Entry 7NZ3 (electron microscopy, 11.00 A resolution (very low resolution: no residue pairs are listed; an interface is given only as per-side residue counts)); this record covers chains A1 and K1 of the 24 polymer chains in the assembly.

[Chain A1]
Molecule: Chromosome partition protein MukB
Organism: Photorhabdus thracensis
UniProtKB: A0A0F7LRY2 (A0A0F7LRY2_9GAMM); numbering as in UniProt (aligned over 1-1482)
Chain sequence (1482 residues; row label = number of the first residue in the row):
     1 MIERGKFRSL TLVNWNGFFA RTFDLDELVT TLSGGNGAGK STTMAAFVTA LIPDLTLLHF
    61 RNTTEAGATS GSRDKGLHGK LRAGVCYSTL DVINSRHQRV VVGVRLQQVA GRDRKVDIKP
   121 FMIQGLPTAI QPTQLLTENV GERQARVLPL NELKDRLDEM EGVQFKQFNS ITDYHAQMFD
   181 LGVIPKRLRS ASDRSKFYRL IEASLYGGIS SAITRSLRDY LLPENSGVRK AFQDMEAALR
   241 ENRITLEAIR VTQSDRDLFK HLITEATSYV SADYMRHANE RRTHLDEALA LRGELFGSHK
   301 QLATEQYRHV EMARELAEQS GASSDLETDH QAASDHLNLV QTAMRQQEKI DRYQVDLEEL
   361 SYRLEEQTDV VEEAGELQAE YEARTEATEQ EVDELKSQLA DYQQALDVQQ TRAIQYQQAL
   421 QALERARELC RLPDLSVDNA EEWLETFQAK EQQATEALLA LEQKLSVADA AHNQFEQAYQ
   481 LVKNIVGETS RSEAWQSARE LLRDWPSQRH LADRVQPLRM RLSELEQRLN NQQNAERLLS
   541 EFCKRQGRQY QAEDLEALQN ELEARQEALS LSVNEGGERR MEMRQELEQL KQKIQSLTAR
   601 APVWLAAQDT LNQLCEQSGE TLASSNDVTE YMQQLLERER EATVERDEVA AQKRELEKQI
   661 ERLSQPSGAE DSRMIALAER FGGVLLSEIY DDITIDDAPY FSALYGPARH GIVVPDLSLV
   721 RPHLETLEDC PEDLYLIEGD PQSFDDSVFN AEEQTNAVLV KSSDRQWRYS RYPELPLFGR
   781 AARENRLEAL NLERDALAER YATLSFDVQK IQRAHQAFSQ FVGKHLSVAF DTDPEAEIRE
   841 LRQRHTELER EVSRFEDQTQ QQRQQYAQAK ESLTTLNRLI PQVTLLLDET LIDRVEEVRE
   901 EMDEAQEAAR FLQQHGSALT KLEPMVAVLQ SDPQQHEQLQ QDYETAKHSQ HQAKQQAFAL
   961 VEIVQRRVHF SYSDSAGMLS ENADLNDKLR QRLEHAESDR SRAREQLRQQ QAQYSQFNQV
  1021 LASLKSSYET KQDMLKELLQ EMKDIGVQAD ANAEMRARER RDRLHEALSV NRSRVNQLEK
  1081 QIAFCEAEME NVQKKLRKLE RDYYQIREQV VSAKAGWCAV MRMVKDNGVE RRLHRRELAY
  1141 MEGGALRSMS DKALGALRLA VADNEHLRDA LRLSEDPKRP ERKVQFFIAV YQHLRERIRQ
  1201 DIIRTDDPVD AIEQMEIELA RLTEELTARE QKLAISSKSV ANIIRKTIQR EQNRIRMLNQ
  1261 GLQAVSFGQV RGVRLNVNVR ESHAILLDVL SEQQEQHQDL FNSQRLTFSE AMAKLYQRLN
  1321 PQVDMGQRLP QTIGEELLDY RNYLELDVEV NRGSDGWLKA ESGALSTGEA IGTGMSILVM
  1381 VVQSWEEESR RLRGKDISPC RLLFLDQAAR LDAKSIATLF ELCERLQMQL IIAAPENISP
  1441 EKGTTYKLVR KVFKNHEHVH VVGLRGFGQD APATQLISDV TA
Unresolved in the structure: 1, 1469-1482
Sequence notes: engineered mutation Gln-1407 (Glu in A0A0F7LRY2)
Small-molecule neighbours:
  - ATP, molecule 1: Asn-16, Gly-35, Asn-36, Gly-37, Ala-38, Gly-39, Lys-40, Ser-41, Thr-42, Gly-76, Gly-79, Lys-80, Asp-1406, Gln-1407, Arg-1450
  - ATP, molecule 2: Gln-1269, Arg-1352, Gly-1363, Ala-1364, Leu-1365, Ser-1366, Thr-1367, Gly-1368, Glu-1369
From the paper describing this entry:
  - mutagenesis - E1407Q: decreased catalytic activity (citing earlier work)
  - mutagenesis - S1366R, D1406A: abolished growth

[Chain K1]
Molecule: matS2 DNA 80 b, oligo FBA769
Sequence (80 nucleotides; each row starts with the number of its first residue):
     1 CTCGCCTGTA AAGTAGGCAT TAGTTGTTCG TAGTGCTCGT CTGGCTCTGG ATTACCCGCC
    61 ACTGTTACAT TGTAACGGCA
Unresolved in the structure: 1-2

[Chain A1 / chain K1 interface]
At this resolution (11 A) residue pairs are not listed: 11 residues of chain A1 and 6 of chain K1 lie at the interface.

[In short]
11 residues of chain A1 face 6 of chain K1 across their interface. Ligands of chain A1: ATP. From the paper:
S1366R and D1406A of chain A1 abolish growth; E1407Q of chain A1 reduces catalytic activity.
Chain A1 is Chromosome partition protein MukB (Photorhabdus thracensis) and chain K1 is matS2 DNA 80 b, oligo
FBA769; the structure, Cryo-EM structure of apposed MukBEF-MatP monomers on DNA, was determined by electron
microscopy, deposited together with 7NYW, 7NYX, 7NYY, 7NYZ, 7NZ0, 7NZ2 and 7NZ4.
